PDB entry 5WM5 | X-ray diffraction, 1.80 A resolution | chain A

Chain A:
Name: Salicylate-AMP ligase
Source organism: Streptomyces gandocaensis
UniProt: A0A140DJY3 (A0A140DJY3_9ACTN); residues 21-564 here correspond to UniProt positions 1-544 (UniProt number = residue number - 20)
Chain sequence (564 residues; row label = number of the first residue in the row):
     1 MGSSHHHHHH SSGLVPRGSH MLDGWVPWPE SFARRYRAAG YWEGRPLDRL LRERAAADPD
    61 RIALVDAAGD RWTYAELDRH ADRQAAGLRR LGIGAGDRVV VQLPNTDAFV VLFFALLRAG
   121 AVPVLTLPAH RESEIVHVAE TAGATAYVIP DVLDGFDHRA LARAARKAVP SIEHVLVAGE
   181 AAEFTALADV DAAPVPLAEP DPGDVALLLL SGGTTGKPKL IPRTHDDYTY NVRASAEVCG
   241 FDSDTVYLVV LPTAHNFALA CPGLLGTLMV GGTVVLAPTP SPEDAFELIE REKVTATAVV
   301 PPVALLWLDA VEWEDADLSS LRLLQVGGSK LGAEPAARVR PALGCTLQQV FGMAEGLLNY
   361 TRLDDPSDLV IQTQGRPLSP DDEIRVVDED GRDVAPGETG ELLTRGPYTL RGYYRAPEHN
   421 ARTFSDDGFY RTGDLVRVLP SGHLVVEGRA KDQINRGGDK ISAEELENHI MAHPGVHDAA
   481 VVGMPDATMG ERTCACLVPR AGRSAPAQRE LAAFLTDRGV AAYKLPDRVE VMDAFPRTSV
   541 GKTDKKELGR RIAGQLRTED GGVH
Not modelled in the structure: 1-18, 539-540, 554-564
Differences from the reference sequence: expression tag (1-20)
Small-molecule neighbours: B5Y (9-(5-O-{(S)-hydroxy[(2-hydroxy-5-methylbenzene-1-carbonyl)oxy]phosphoryl}-alpha-L-lyxofuranosyl)-9H-purin-6-amine): His255, Asn256, Phe257, Cys261, Gly327, Gly328, Ser329, Lys330, Val350, Phe351, Gly352, Met353, Ala354, Glu355, Leu358, Gln374, Thr432, Asp434, Val446, Lys451, Asn455, Lys460
Reported in the primary citation:
  - binding site for B5Y: Asn256, Gly327, Val350
  - specificity-determining residues: Asn256 (by similarity / conservation)
  - specificity-determining residues: Val350 (proposed by the authors, not directly observed)

In short:
Chain A binds compound B5Y. The paper reports a binding site for B5Y at Asn256, Gly327 and Val350; specificity
determinants Asn256 and Val350.
Chain A is Salicylate-AMP ligase (Streptomyces gandocaensis); the structure, Crystal Structure of CahJ in
Complex with 5-Methylsalicyl Adenylate, was determined by X-ray diffraction (same publication as 5WM2, 5WM3,
5WM4, 5WM6 and 5WM7).
